Entry 4P6B (X-ray diffraction, 1.70 A resolution); this record covers chains A and B.

== Chain A (and B) ==
Name: Est-Y29
Notes: chain B of this document is another copy of the same molecule, construct and numbering; everything in this record applies to it too
Sequence (390 residues; each row starts with the number of its first residue; numbering starts at 0):
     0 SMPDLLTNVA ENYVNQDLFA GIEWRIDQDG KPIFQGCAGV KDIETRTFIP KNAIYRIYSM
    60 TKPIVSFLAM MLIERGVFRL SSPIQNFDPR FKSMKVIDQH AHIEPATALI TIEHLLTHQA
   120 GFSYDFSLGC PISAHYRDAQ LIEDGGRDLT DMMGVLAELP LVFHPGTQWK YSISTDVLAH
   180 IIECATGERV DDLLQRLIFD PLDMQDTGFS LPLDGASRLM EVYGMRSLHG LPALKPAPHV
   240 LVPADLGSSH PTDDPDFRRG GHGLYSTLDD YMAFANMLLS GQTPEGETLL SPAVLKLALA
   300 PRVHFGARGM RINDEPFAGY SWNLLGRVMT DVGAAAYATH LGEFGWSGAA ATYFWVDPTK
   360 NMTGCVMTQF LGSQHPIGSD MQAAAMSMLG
Not modelled in the structure: 225-228 (chain B: 0-2, 226-228, 389)

== Chain A / chain B interface ==
Pairs across the interface (40):
  I96(A) with L127(B), hydrophobic
  D97(A) with G128(B)
  Q98(A) with Q98(B); G128(B)
  H99(A) with D313(B)
  A100(A) with L127(B); N312(B); D313(B)
  H101(A) with R307(B); D313(B), salt bridge
  I102(A) with L233(B)
  L127(A) with I96(B), hydrophobic; A100(B), hydrogen bond (backbone-backbone); H134(B)
  G128(A) with D97(B); Q98(B); P130(B)
  P130(A) with G128(B)
  A133(A) with R136(B); L230(B)
  H134(A) with L127(B); L230(B); P231(B), hydrogen bond (side chain-backbone); L233(B)
  R136(A) with A133(B)
  D137(A) with L230(B)
  L158(A) with L233(B), hydrophobic
  P159(A) with L233(B)
  L230(A) with H134(B); D137(B)
  P231(A) with H134(B), hydrogen bond (backbone-side chain)
  L233(A) with I102(B); H134(B); L158(B), hydrophobic; P159(B)
  R307(A) with H101(B), hydrogen bond
  N312(A) with A100(B)
  D313(A) with H99(B); A100(B); H101(B), salt bridge
Also at the interface, not in a pair above, chain A (25 interface residues in all): C129, I131, K169
Also at the interface, not in a pair above, chain B (25 interface residues in all): C129, I131, K169

== Overview ==
The chain A/chain B interface involves 25 residues from each chain; the contacts include 4 hydrogen bonds and
2 salt bridges. Polar contacts include H101(A)-D313(B), H134(A)-P231(B) and R307(A)-H101(B).
Chain A and chain B are both Est-Y29; the structure, Crystal structure of Est-Y29,a novel penicillin-binding
protein/beta-lactamase homolog from a metagenomic library, was determined by X-ray diffraction, deposited
together with 4P85.
